7BOG - chains A and V of the 13 polymer chains in the assembly; structure by electron microscopy, 2.75 A resolution.

Chain A:
Molecule: 16S rRNA
From: Escherichia coli (strain K12)
Sequence (1542 nucleotides; numbered 1 to 1542; the number before each row is that of its first residue):
     1 AAAUUGAAGAGUUUGAUCAUGGCUCAGAUUGAACGCUGGCGGCAGGCCUA
    51 ACACAUGCAAGUCGAACGGUAACAGGAAGAAGCUUGCUUCUUUGCUGACG
   101 AGUGGCGGACGGGUGAGUAAUGUCUGGGAAACUGCCUGAUGGAGGGGGAU
   151 AACUACUGGAAACGGUAGCUAAUACCGCAUAACGUCGCAAGACCAAAGAG
   201 GGGGACCUUCGGGCCUCUUGCCAUCGGAUGUGCCCAGAUGGGAUUAGCUA
   251 GUAGGUGGGGUAACGGCUCACCUAGGCGACGAUCCCUAGCUGGUCUGAGA
   301 GGAUGACCAGCCACACUGGAACUGAGACACGGUCCAGACUCCUACGGGAG
   351 GCAGCAGUGGGGAAUAUUGCACAAUGGGCGCAAGCCUGAUGCAGCCAUGC
   401 CGCGUGUAUGAAGAAGGCCUUCGGGUUGUAAAGUACUUUCAGCGGGGAGG
   451 AAGGGAGUAAAGUUAAUACCUUUGCUCAUUGACGUUACCCGCAGAAGAAG
   501 CACCGGCUAACUCCGUGCCAGCAGCCXCGGUAAUACGGAGGGUGCAAGCG
   551 UUAAUCGGAAUUACUGGGCGUAAAGCGCACGCAGGCGGUUUGUUAAGUCA
   601 GAUGUGAAAUCCCCGGGCUCAACCUGGGAACUGCAUCUGAUACUGGCAAG
   651 CUUGAGUCUCGUAGAGGGGGGUAGAAUUCCAGGUGUAGCGGUGAAAUGCG
   701 UAGAGAUCUGGAGGAAUACCGGUGGCGAAGGCGGCCCCCUGGACGAAGAC
   751 UGACGCUCAGGUGCGAAAGCGUGGGGAGCAAACAGGAUUAGAUACCCUGG
   801 UAGUCCACGCCGUAAACGAUGUCGACUUGGAGGUUGUGCCCUUGAGGCGU
   851 GGCUUCCGGAGCUAACGCGUUAAGUCGACCGCCUGGGGAGUACGGCCGCA
   901 AGGUUAAAACUCAAAUGAAUUGACGGGGGCCCGCACAAGCGGUGGAGCAU
   951 GUGGUUUAAUUCGAUGXAACGCGAAGAACCUUACCUGGUCUUGACAUCCA
  1001 CGGAAGUUUUCAGAGAUGAGAAUGUGCCUUCGGGAACCGUGAGACAGGUG
  1051 CUGCAUGGCUGUCGUCAGCUCGUGUUGUGAAAUGUUGGGUUAAGUCCCGC
  1101 AACGAGCGCAACCCUUAUCCUUUGUUGCCAGCGGUCCGGCCGGGAACUCA
  1151 AAGGAGACUGCCAGUGAUAAACUGGAGGAAGGUGGGGAUGACGUCAAGUC
  1201 AUCAUGGCCCUUACGACCAGGGCUACACACGUGCUACAAUGGCGCAUACA
  1251 AAGAGAAGCGACCUCGCGAGAGCAAGCGGACCUCAUAAAGUGCGUCGUAG
  1301 UCCGGAUUGGAGUCUGCAACUCGACUCCAUGAAGUCGGAAUCGCUAGUAA
  1351 UCGUGGAUCAGAAUGCCACGGUGAAUACGUUCCCGGGCCUUGUACACACC
  1401 GCCCGUXACACCAUGGGAGUGGGUUGCAAAAGAAGUAGGUAGCUUAACCU
  1451 UCGGGAGGGCGCUUACCACUUUGUGAUUCAUGACUGGGGUGAAGUCGUAA
  1501 CAAGGUAACCGUAGGGGAACCUGCGGUUGGAUCACCUCCUUA
Unresolved in the structure: 931-1386, 1400-1402, 1500-1505, 1537-1542
Modified positions: PSU (pseudouridine-5'-monophosphate) at position 516, G7M (N7-methyl-guanosine-5'-monophosphate) at position 527, 2MG (2N-methylguanosine-5'-monophosphate) at position 966, 5MC (5-methylcytidine-5'-monophosphate) at position 967, 2MG (2N-methylguanosine-5'-monophosphate) at position 1207, 4OC (4n,o2'-methylcytidine-5'-monophosphate) at position 1402, 5MC (5-methylcytidine-5'-monophosphate) at position 1407, UR3 (3-methyluridine-5'-monophoshate) at position 1498, 2MG (2N-methylguanosine-5'-monophosphate) at position 1516, MA6 (6N-dimethyladenosine-5'-monophoshate) at position 1518, MA6 (6N-dimethyladenosine-5'-monophoshate) at position 1519
Bound ions: Mg2+ site 1 near U13 (its only coordinating residue here); Mg2+ site 2 near G21 (its only coordinating residue here); Mg2+ site 3: C48, G115; Mg2+ site 4 near A53 (its only coordinating residue here); Mg2+ site 5: A59, U387; Mg2+ site 6 near G100 (its only coordinating residue here); Mg2+ site 7: A109, G331; Mg2+ site 8 near G111 (its only coordinating residue here); Mg2+ site 9 near G113 (its only coordinating residue here); Mg2+ site 10: G145, A197; Mg2+ site 11 near A171 (its only coordinating residue here); Mg2+ site 12: A174, C175; 29 more Mg2+ sites not listed
From the paper describing this entry:
  - conformationally variable residues (order/disorder transition): U1393 to A1394

Chain V:
Molecule: 30S ribosome-binding factor
From: Escherichia coli (strain K12)
Reference sequence: P0A7G2 (RBFA_ECOLI); numbering as in UniProt (aligned over 1-133)
Amino-acid sequence (133 residues; row label = number of the first residue in the row):
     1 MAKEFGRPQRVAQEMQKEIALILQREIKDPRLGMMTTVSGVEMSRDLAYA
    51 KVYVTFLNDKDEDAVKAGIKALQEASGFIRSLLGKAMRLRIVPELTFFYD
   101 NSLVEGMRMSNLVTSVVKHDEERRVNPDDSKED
Unresolved in the structure: 1-5, 105-133
Bound ions: Mg2+ near Gln13 (its only coordinating residue here)

How chain A and chain V interact:
Residue-residue contacts (34; chain A residue first):
  U692(A) - Arg10(V)  phosphate contact
  G693(A) - Gln9(V)  sugar contact
  G693(A) - Arg10(V)  salt bridge to the phosphate
  G693(A) - Gln13(V)  sugar contact
  C720(A) - Lys28(V)  salt bridge to the phosphate
  G722(A) - Lys28(V)  salt bridge to the phosphate
  C796(A) - Arg10(V)  hydrogen bond to the sugar
  G926(A) - Arg45(V)  base contact
  G927(A) - Arg45(V)  phosphate contact
  G927(A) - Asp46(V)  hydrogen bond to the sugar
  G927(A) - Tyr49(V)  hydrogen bond to the base
  G928(A) - Ser44(V)  hydrogen bond to the phosphate
  G928(A) - Tyr49(V)  sugar contact
  U1506(A) - Gly6(V)  phosphate contact
  U1506(A) - Arg90(V)  hydrogen bond to the sugar
  A1507(A) - Arg90(V)  sugar contact
  G1530(A) - Leu89(V)  hydrogen bond to the base
  G1530(A) - Arg90(V)  base contact
  A1531(A) - Ile91(V)  hydrogen bond to the sugar
  A1531(A) - Val92(V)  sugar contact
  U1532(A) - Gly77(V)  hydrogen bond to the sugar
  U1532(A) - Arg80(V)  sugar contact
  U1532(A) - Ser81(V)  hydrogen bond to the sugar
  C1533(A) - Gly77(V)  phosphate contact
  A1534(A) - Ile27(V)  base contact
  A1534(A) - Lys28(V)  hydrogen bond to the base
  A1534(A) - Asp29(V)  hydrogen bond to the sugar
  A1534(A) - Ala75(V)  sugar contact
  A1534(A) - Phe78(V)  stacking on the base
  C1535(A) - Lys28(V)  sugar contact
  C1535(A) - Asp29(V)  sugar contact
  C1535(A) - Pro30(V)  sugar contact
  C1535(A) - Arg31(V)  sugar contact
  C1536(A) - Arg31(V)  hydrogen bond to the phosphate
Also at the interface, not in a pair above, chain A (18 interface residues in all): G925
Also at the interface, not in a pair above, chain V (24 interface residues in all): Glu26, Gly84
From the paper, about this interface:
  - pairs named by the authors: A1534(A)-Phe78(V) (pi stacking)
  - interface residues, chain A: A1531(A)

Summary:
18 residues of chain A and 24 residues of chain V are in contact; the contacts include 12 hydrogen bonds, 3
salt bridges and 1 aromatic stacking contact. Polar contacts include G927(A)-Tyr49(V), G1530(A)-Leu89(V) and
A1534(A)-Lys28(V). The authors report pi stacking between A1534(A) and Phe78(V). From the paper: the interface
residue A1531(A); conformational variability at U1393(A).
Here chain A is 16S rRNA and chain V is 30S ribosome-binding factor, both from Escherichia coli (strain K12).
Entry 7BOG (Bacterial 30S ribosomal subunit assembly complex state E (body domain)) was determined by electron
microscopy (same publication as 7AF3, 7AF5, 7AF8, 7AFA, 7AFD, 7AFH and 17 further entries).
